PDB entry 5ANB | electron microscopy, 4.10 A resolution (low resolution: residue-level contacts below are approximate; hydrogen-bond / salt-bridge calls are withheld) | chains G and N of the 12 polymer chains in the assembly

== Chain G ==
Protein: 60S ribosomal protein L24
Organism: Dictyostelium discoideum
UniProt: Q54VN6 (RL24_DICDI); residue numbers follow UniProt; this construct covers 1-69
Amino-acid sequence (69 residues; each row starts with the number of its first residue):
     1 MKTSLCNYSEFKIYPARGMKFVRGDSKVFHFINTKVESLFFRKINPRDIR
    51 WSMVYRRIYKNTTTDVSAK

== Chain N ==
Molecule: 26S ribosomal RNA
Organism: Dictyostelium discoideum
Sequence (3741 nucleotides; each row starts with the number of its first residue):
     1 UCCGCCUCACCUUUGUAAGAUUACCCGCUGAACUUAAGCAUAUCAGUAAG
    51 CGGAGGAAAAGAAACUAACUAGGAUUCCGUCAGUAACGGCGAGUGAAGAC
   101 GGAAUAGCCCAAGGUUCAAACCUGGAUCUCUUCGAGGUUAGGUGAUGUGA
   151 CCUAUGGACUGAUGGAGCCCGCUGUUGUGACUGCUAAUUCCGUUUGGAAU
   201 UUCGAGUCGUAGAAGGUGAUAACCCUGUUCGCAGUAUCACAACAGUUGGA
   251 CUUUGCCAUUAGCUCCACGAGUAGGAAUGUCUGAAAUUGCAUUCUGAAUG
   301 GGUGAUAAGAUUCAUCCAAGGCUAAAUAUAUGUUAGGAGAUCGAUAGCAU
   351 ACAAGUACCGUGAGGGAAAGGUGAAAAGAACUUUGAAAAAAGGUUUAAAA
   401 GUAUUUGACACCGUUUAUGUGGAAGCGUUUACUUGGACCCCGAUUAAUGA
   451 CGUCGGUUUAGCUCUAAUUCUUAGGUGGCCAAAGUAGAGUGUUACGUGCU
   501 GAUCAAAAGGUAACGGACAUUUGAUUCAUUGGUUAUCGACGAGGAAGGUA
   551 CUCUAAAUCGGCCAGUUACUAACGGGUGAGAUCUGAUGUUUAUAAAAUGG
   601 GGGAUGAGGCUUAUCGGCUUGCUGGUGGCUCGCUCUCAAUAAUGGAUAUU
   651 GGGUUUCAUCAAGAGUGCAAAAUGGUGGCAAUUCACUAUUAGUGGUUAUU
   701 AAUUUUGUUUGCGUGGCUUGGCCUUGUCUACAGGUUAUCUUCGGAUGGCU
   751 UGUAGCUUUGUUGAACGCGUGGGCUUAAUGUUGUGAUUCUAGUAGCGUUA
   801 CCAUAUCGUUAGAGUGGGUUCAAUAAAUGUCCCGUCUUGAAACACGGAUC
   851 AAGGAGGCCGUUUUGUGUGCGAGUGUAAGAGUAAUUAAAACUCUGACGCG
   901 UAUUGAAAGAAAGAAUACUCCAAAAGAUCGUAACUACGGUUACCUUCUGU
   951 AAGGAGUGCCCGAAUCAUGAGAACUCUGUUUCGAAAGGAUUUGCGGUUGA
  1001 GCACCUAGAAUGGGACCCGAAAGGUUGUGAACUAUGCCUGAGGAAGGCGA
  1051 AGUCAGGGGAAACUCUGAUGGAGGCUUGUCGCAAUGCUGACGUGCAAAUC
  1101 GCUUGUCUAACUUGGGUAUAGGGGCGAAAGACUAAUCGAACAACCUAGUA
  1151 GCUGGUUCCUUCCGAAGUUUCCCUCAGGAUAGCUGGAGCAGUAUUCUAGU
  1201 UCCAUCUUGUAAAGACAAUGAUUAGCAGUUUCGGGGGCGUAAUGCUCUCA
  1251 GCUGAUUCUCAAACUCUGAACGGGUGGGUAUCAUUUUAAUUCACUUAAUU
  1301 GGAUUUUAAAAUUAAAUUGCACAUGUGCAAUGAAAAAUAGGAGCUCUUAG
  1351 UGGGCCAUUUUUGGUAAGCAGAACUGGCGAUGUGGGUUGAACCAAAUAUU
  1401 GGGAUAAGACGUCUAACAUUCACUAAUAGAUACCACAAAAGGUGUUAGUU
  1451 CAUUAAGACAGCAGGACGGUGGCCAUGGAAGUCGGUAUCCGCUAAGGAGU
  1501 GUGUAACAACUCACCUGCCAAAUGGACUAGCCCUGAAAAUGGAUGACGCU
  1551 AGCAGUGGAUGGUCGAUGCCCAAUCGUUAAAAGAAGUGAUAAUACUUUUA
  1601 ACGUGUAGGAAGGCGUGAAGGUAACGUAGAAGCUUGAAUGUGAAUUCGAG
  1651 UGGAGUUGUCUUUAGUGCAGAUCUUGAUGGUAGUAGCAAAUAUUCAAAAG
  1701 AAUUUACUUUGAAGGCCGAAGUGGGGAAGGGUUCCAUAACAAUGGAAUUC
  1751 ACUUAUGGGUGAGUCGAUCCUAAGGUUUGGGUUAACUCUCUCUAAUAAGG
  1801 UUACUAGGUCAUUGGAUCGAAAGUGAAGGUGGCUUUAACACUAGUGACUU
  1851 UAUAGGCCGAAAGGGAAGCGGGUUAAAAUUCCUGCACCAUCGAAUGGGAU
  1901 AUUAGGGUAACCGAUCGUAAUCCGGGACAUCAAUUGGCGGUCGAGGAAGA
  1951 GUUAUCUUUUCUUGUUAACAUUGUCUUGGGGUCCUCCGAAUCAGGUCAAC
  2001 UGGAGACGAGGAUUCAUCGCACAAUGGAAGAGCACAGUCCUUUGGAUUGG
  2051 GUCUCGCAUCCGCUAAAUGGUCCUUGAAAACCGGAUUAUGGUAUUUAAUC
  2101 CUAUUUGGUGUUCGUACCAAUAACCACAUCAGGUCUCCAAGGUGAAUAGC
  2151 CUCUGGUCAAAUGUAUUAAUGUAGAUAAGGGAAGUCGGCAAAACCGAUCU
  2201 GUAACUUCGGGAUAAGGAUUGGCUCUAAAGGCUGGUGGAGUGGACAUAUU
  2251 GGAGUUUGCUAUUUGUUUUUUACUUUUAGGAUGGGCAACUGUUUUGAAGG
  2301 UUUAAGAUGGGUGGUAAUUCUUUCCAAUGUGAGGGCUUGCUCGUUCUGCU
  2351 UUACGAUUAACAGCUAAUUUAGAACUGUGACGAUCACCGGGAAUCCAACU
  2401 GUUUAAUUAAAACAAAGCAUUGCGAUAAGCUUAAAAGCUUUUGACGCAAU
  2451 GUGAUUUCUGCCCAGUGCUCUGAAUGUCAAAGUGAAGAGAUUCAACCUAG
  2501 CACGGGUAAACGGCGGGAGUAACUAUGACUCUCUUAAGGUAGCCAAAUGC
  2551 CUCGUCAUCUAAUUAGUGACGCGCAUGAAUGGAUCAAUGAGAUUCCCACU
  2601 GUCCCUAACUACUAUACAGCGAAACCACUGCAAGGGGAACGGGCCUUGCA
  2651 AAAACAGCGGGGAAAGAAGACCCUGUUGAGCUUGACUCUAGUCUGAUAUU
  2701 GCAUAGUGACCUAAAAGGUGUAGAAUAGGUGGGAGGGGCAACCCGACGGU
  2751 GAAAUACCACCCCUUUUGGCGUUACUUUGCUAACUUGGAAUAACAGUACC
  2801 UCAUAAUUCAUUUUAUGAUGGUUUUGGUGAAUAAGCGGAUCAACCACGGG
  2851 UGAAAUCUGUGCAAAUUGGGCAACUGAUUUGUAUAGCAAAGUAGUCCCUC
  2901 UGGUCCCGUAUUAUGUCGACCAAGAACAGUUUCAGGUGGGGAGUUUGGCU
  2951 GGGGCGGCACAUUUGUUAAAAGAUAACGCAAGUGUCCAAAGGCAGGCUCA
  3001 GUGAGAACAGAAAUCUCACGUAGAGUAAAAGGGCAAAAGCCUGCUUGAUU
  3051 CUGAUUUUCAGUACUAAUCGGAACUGGGAAACCAGGGCCUAUCGAUCCUU
  3101 UAUGUGCUUAAAUCUUAACCCUAGAGGUGUCAGAAAAGUUACCACAGGGA
  3151 UAACUGGCUUGUGGCAGCCAAGCGCUCAUAGCGACGCUGCUUUUUGAUCC
  3201 UUCGAUGUCGGCUCUUCUUAUCAUUGUGAAGCAGAAUUCACAAAGUGUUG
  3251 GAUUGUUCACCCACUAACAAGGAACGUGAGCUGGGUUUAGACCGUCGUGA
  3301 GACAGGUUAGUUUUACCCUACUGUUGUCAAUUGUUUGCGUAAUAGUAGCA
  3351 UGAUUUAGUACGAGAGGAACUGUCAUGCCGGAUCACUGGUCUGUAGGUUU
  3401 AUUUGACAAAAUAGUGACCUGCCGCUACCAUCCGUUGGAUAAUGGCUGAA
  3451 CGCCUCUAAGUCAGAAUCCAUUCUAGAAACGCAAACCAAAUGCUUUAGAG
  3501 UGUGAAUGUUGUAGGUAACAUUAGGUUGUUGGUGGGGGACCACUUUCAAC
  3551 UUUAAACCAUAUGAUUAAUCGCUGUUACACUGCAGUUUCCUUCCGGUUAU
  3601 UGUGGUGGGUGGCUAAAUUCUAAUUUAUAUCCUCGUUCCGCUCAACUCUU
  3651 CGAUUGUAGACGACUAUCAAAUGAACUAGGUGCUGUAAGCUUCCGAGUAG
  3701 CGUUCAGUUACGAGGGGUUGAGGCUUUUCCAUUAGUUCUUU
Unresolved in the structure: 1-1220, 1271-1355, 1603-2391, 2701-2924, 3481-3741
Construct notes: conflict C3119 (G in FR733594.)

== How chain G and chain N interact ==
Pairs across the interface - 21 pairs, chain G then chain N:
  Arg-17(G) with C3386(N); U3387(N)
  Gly-18(G) with C3386(N); U3387(N)
  Met-19(G) with U3387(N); G3388(N)
  Ile-32(G) with U3387(N)
  Thr-34(G) with G3388(N); G3421(N)
  Lys-35(G) with U3420(N); G3421(N)
  Ser-38(G) with U3420(N)
  Arg-42(G) with C3419(N)
  Asp-48(G) with G3397(N)
  Ile-49(G) with G3396(N); G3397(N); C3419(N); U3420(N)
  Trp-51(G) with G3396(N); U3420(N); G3421(N)
Also at the interface, not in a pair above, chain G (12 interface residues in all): Asn-33
Also at the interface, not in a pair above, chain N (10 interface residues in all): G3389, A3395

== Summary ==
Chain G and chain N form an interface of 12 and 10 residues respectively.
Here chain G is 60S ribosomal protein L24 and chain N is 26S ribosomal RNA, both from Dictyostelium
discoideum. Entry 5ANB (Mechanism of eIF6 release from the nascent 60S ribosomal subunit) was determined by
electron microscopy (same publication as 6QKL, 5AN9 and 5ANC).
